PDB entry 5S5Q | X-ray diffraction, 2.05 A resolution | chains C and D of the 6 polymer chains in the assembly

Chain C:
Protein: Tubulin alpha-1B chain
Organism: Bos taurus
Reference sequence: P81947 (TBA1B_BOVIN); numbering as in UniProt (aligned over 1-451)
Amino-acid sequence (451 residues; numbered 1 to 451; the number before each row is that of its first residue):
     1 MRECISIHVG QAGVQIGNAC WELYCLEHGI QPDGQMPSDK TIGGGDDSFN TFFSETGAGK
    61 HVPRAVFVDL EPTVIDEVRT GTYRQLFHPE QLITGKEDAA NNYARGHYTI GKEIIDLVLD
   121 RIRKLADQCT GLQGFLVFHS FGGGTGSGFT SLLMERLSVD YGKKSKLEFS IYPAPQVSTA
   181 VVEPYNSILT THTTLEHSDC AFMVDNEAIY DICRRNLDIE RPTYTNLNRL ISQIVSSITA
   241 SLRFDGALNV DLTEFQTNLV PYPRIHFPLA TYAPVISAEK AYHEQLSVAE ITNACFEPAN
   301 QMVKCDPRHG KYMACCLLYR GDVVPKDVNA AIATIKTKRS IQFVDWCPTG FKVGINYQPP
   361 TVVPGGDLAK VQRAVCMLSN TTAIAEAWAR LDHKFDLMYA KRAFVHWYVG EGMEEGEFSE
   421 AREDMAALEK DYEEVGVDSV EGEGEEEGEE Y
Unresolved in the structure: 441-451
Metal / ion sites: Ca2+ site 1: Asp39, Thr41, Gly44, Glu55; Ca2+ site 2: Glu284 (shared with 1 residue of chain B)
Residues lining bound ligands:
  - GTP (guanosine-5'-triphosphate): Gly10, Gln11, Ala12, Gln15, Ile16, Asp69, Asp98, Ala99, Ala100, Asn101, Ser140, Gly142, Gly143, Gly144, Thr145, Gly146, Ile171, Pro173, Val177, Ser178, Thr179, Glu183, Asn206, Tyr224, Leu227, Asn228, Ile231
  - HR5 (N-(cyclobutylmethyl)-1,5-dimethyl-pyrazole-4-carboxamide): Cys4, Gln133, Leu136, Ser165, Leu167, Leu242, Leu252, Thr253, Gln256, Thr257

Chain D:
Protein: Tubulin beta-2B chain
Organism: Bos taurus
Reference sequence: Q6B856 (TBB2B_BOVIN); the author numbering skips numbers that UniProt does not, so the offset changes along the chain: 1-42 = UniProt 1-42; 45-360 = UniProt 43-358; 369-455 = UniProt 359-445
Amino-acid sequence (445 residues; each row starts with the number of its first residue; note: 10 numbers in that range are skipped by the numbering (no residue carries them; nothing is unmodelled there)):
     1 MREIVHIQAG QCGNQIGAKF WEVISDEHGI DPTGSYHGDS DL
    45 QLERINVYYN EATGNKYVPR AILVDLEPGT MDSVRSGPFG QIFRPDNFVF GQSGAGNNWA
   105 KGHYTEGAEL VDSVLDVVRK ESESCDCLQG FQLTHSLGGG TGSGMGTLLI SKIREEYPDR
   165 IMNTFSVMPS PKVSDTVVEP YNATLSVHQL VENTDETYCI DNEALYDICF RTLKLTTPTY
   225 GDLNHLVSAT MSGVTTCLRF PGQLNADLRK LAVNMVPFPR LHFFMPGFAP LTSRGSQQYR
   285 ALTVPELTQQ MFDSKNMMAA CDPRHGRYLT VAAIFRGRMS MKEVDEQMLN VQNKNSSYFV
   345 EWIPNNVKTA VCDIPP
   369 RGLKMSATFI GNSTAIQELF KRISEQFTAM FRRKAFLHWY TGEGMDEMEF TEAESNMNDL
   429 VSEYQQYQDA TADEQGEFEE EEGEDEA
Unresolved in the structure: 281-284, 442-455
Metal / ion sites: Mg2+: Gln11 (together with GDP)
Residues lining bound ligands: GDP (guanosine-5'-diphosphate): Gly10, Gln11, Cys12, Gln15, Ile16, Asp69, Ala99, Asn101, Ser140, Gly142, Gly143, Gly144, Thr145, Gly146, Ser147, Val171, Pro173, Val177, Ser178, Glu183, Asn206, Leu209, Tyr224, Leu227, Asn228, Val231
UniProt features mapped onto this chain:
  - motif: Met1 to Ile4 (MREI motif)
  - binding site (GTP): Gln11, Glu71, Ser140, Gly144, Thr145, Gly146, Asn206, Asn228
  - binding site (Mg(2+)): Glu71
  - modified residue: Ser40 (Phosphoserine), Thr57 (Phosphothreonine), Lys60 (N6-acetyllysine), Ser174 (Phosphoserine), Thr287 (Phosphothreonine), Thr292 (Phosphothreonine), Arg320 (Omega-N-methylarginine), Glu448 (5-glutamyl polyglutamate)
  - cross-link (Glycyl lysine isopeptide (Lys-Gly)): Lys60 (interchain with G-Cter in ubiquitin), Lys326 (interchain with G-Cter in ubiquitin)
What the authors report for this chain:
  - binding site for 2-(N-morpholino)-ethanesulfonic acid: Asp199

Interface between chain C and chain D:
Pairs across the interface (55):
  Gln11(C) - Gln247(D)  hydrogen bond
  Lys96(C) - Arg2(D)
  Lys96(C) - Asp130(D)  salt bridge
  Glu97(C) - Arg2(D)  salt bridge
  Glu97(C) - Cys131(D)
  Glu97(C) - Arg164(D)  salt bridge
  Glu97(C) - Arg253(D)  salt bridge
  Asp98(C) - Lys254(D)  salt bridge
  Ala100(C) - Arg253(D)
  Ala100(C) - Lys254(D)
  Ala100(C) - Val257(D)
  Asn101(C) - Lys254(D)
  Arg105(C) - Arg253(D)
  Pro175(C) - Asn349(D)
  Ser178(C) - Lys352(D)  hydrogen bond
  Thr179(C) - Gln247(D)
  Thr179(C) - Leu248(D)
  Thr179(C) - Asn258(D)  hydrogen bond (backbone-side chain)
  Ala180(C) - Asn258(D)
  Val181(C) - Asn258(D)  hydrogen bond (backbone-side chain)
  Val181(C) - Ile347(D)  hydrophobic
  Val181(C) - Pro348(D)
  Val181(C) - Asn349(D)
  Tyr210(C) - Asp329(D)
  Glu220(C) - Lys326(D)
  Arg221(C) - Met325(D)
  Arg221(C) - Asp329(D)  salt bridge
  Tyr224(C) - Gln247(D)  hydrogen bond
  Lys394(C) - Asn349(D)  hydrogen bond
  Leu397(C) - Glu345(D)
  Leu397(C) - Trp346(D)
  Leu397(C) - Pro348(D)  hydrophobic
  Leu397(C) - Ala440(D)  hydrophobic
  Met398(C) - Trp346(D)  hydrogen bond (backbone-backbone)
  Met398(C) - Pro348(D)
  Lys401(C) - Phe262(D)
  Lys401(C) - Trp346(D)
  Lys401(C) - Ala438(D)
  Lys401(C) - Thr439(D)  hydrogen bond (side chain-backbone)
  Arg402(C) - Phe262(D)
  Ala403(C) - Pro261(D)
  Ala403(C) - Phe262(D)  hydrophobic
  Phe404(C) - Val257(D)
  Phe404(C) - Asn258(D)
  Phe404(C) - Val260(D)
  Phe404(C) - Pro261(D)  hydrogen bond (backbone-backbone)
  Phe404(C) - Thr314(D)
  Phe404(C) - Ile347(D)  hydrophobic
  His406(C) - Val260(D)  hydrogen bond (side chain-backbone)
  His406(C) - Pro261(D)  hydrogen bond (side chain-backbone)
  His406(C) - Phe262(D)
  His406(C) - Pro263(D)
  Trp407(C) - Ala256(D)
  Trp407(C) - Val257(D)
  Trp407(C) - Val260(D)  hydrogen bond (side chain-backbone)
Interface residues without a listed pair, chain C (27 interface residues in all): Val182, Glu411
Interface residues without a listed pair, chain D (31 interface residues in all): Asp251, Met259, Asn350

Summary:
The interface between chain C and chain D involves 27 residues on one side and 31 on the other, with 12
hydrogen bonds and 6 salt bridges. Polar contacts include Lys96(C)-Asp130(D), Glu97(C)-Arg2(D) and
Glu97(C)-Arg164(D). Bound to chain C: GTP and compound HR5. The paper reports a binding site for
2-(N-morpholino)-ethanesulfonic acid at Asp199(D).
Chain C is Tubulin alpha-1B chain and chain D is Tubulin beta-2B chain, both from Bos taurus; the structure,
Tubulin-Z396380540-complex, was determined by X-ray diffraction together with 5S4L, 5S4M, 5S4N, 5S4O, 5S4P,
5S4Q and 52 further entries from the same study.
